Entry 8V4Y (electron microscopy, 2.80 A resolution); this record covers chains J and W of the 11 polymer chains in the assembly.

[Chain J]
Molecule: Widom 601 DNA (147-mer) with 60 base pairs flanking DNA (forward strand)
Sequence (207 nucleotides; row label = number of the first residue in the row):
     1 CTGGAGAATC CCGGTGCCGA GGCCGCTCAA TTGGTCGTAG ACAGCTCTAG CACCGCTTAA
    61 ACGCACGTAC GCGCTGTCCC CCGCGTTTTA ACCGCCAAGG GGATTACTCC CTAGTCTCCA
   121 GGCACGTGTC AGATATATAC ATCCTGTGCA TGTATTGAAC AGCGACCTTG CCGGTGCCAG
   181 TCGGATAGTG TTCCGAGCTC CCACTCT
Unresolved in the structure: 148-207

[Chain W]
Molecule: SWI/SNF-related matrix-associated actin-dependent regulator of chromatin subfamily A member 5
Organism: Homo sapiens
Notes: EC 3.6.4.-
Reference sequence: O60264 (SMCA5_HUMAN); residue numbers follow UniProt; this construct covers 1-1052
Amino-acid sequence (1052 residues; row label = number of the first residue in the row):
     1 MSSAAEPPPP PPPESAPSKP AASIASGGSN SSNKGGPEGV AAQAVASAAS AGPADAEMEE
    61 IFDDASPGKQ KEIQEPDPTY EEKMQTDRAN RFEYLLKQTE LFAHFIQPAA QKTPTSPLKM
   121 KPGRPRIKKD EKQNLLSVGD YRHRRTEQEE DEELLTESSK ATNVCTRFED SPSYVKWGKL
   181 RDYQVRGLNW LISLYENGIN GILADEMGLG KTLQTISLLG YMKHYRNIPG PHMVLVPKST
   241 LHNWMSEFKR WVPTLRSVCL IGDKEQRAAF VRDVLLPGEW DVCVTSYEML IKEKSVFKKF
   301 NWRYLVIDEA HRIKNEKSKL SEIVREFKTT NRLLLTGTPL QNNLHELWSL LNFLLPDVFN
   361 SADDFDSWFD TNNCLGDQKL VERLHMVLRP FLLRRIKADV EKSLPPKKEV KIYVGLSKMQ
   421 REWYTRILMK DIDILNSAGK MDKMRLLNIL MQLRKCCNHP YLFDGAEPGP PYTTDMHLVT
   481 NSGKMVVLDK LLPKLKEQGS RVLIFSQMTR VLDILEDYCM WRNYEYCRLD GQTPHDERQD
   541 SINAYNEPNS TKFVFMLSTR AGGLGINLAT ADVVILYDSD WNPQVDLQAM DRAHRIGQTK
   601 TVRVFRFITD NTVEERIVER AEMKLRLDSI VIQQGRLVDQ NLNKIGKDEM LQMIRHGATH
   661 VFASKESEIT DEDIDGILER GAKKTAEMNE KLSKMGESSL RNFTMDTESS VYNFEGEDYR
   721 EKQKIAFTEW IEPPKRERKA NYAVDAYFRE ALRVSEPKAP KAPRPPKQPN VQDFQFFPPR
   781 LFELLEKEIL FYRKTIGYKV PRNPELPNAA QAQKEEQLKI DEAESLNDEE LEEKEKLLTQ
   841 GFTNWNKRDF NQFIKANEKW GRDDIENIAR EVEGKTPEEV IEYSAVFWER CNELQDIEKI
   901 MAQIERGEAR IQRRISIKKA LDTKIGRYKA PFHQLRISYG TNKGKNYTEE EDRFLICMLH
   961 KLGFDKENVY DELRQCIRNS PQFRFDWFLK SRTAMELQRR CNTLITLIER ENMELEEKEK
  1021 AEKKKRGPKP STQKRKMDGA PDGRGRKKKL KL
Unresolved in the structure: 1-173, 370-381, 635-1052
UniProt features mapped onto this chain:
  - motif: Asp-308 to His-311 (DEAH box)
  - binding site (ATP): Asp-205 to Thr-212
  - modified residue: Ser-2 (N-acetylserine), Ser-66 (Phosphoserine), Thr-113 (Phosphothreonine), Ser-116 (Phosphoserine), Ser-137 (Phosphoserine), Ser-171 (Phosphoserine), Lys-440 (N6-acetyllysine), Ser-755 (Phosphoserine), Ser-825 (Phosphoserine)
  - cross-link (Glycyl lysine isopeptide (Lys-Gly)): Lys-83 (interchain with G-Cter in SUMO2), Lys-644 (interchain with G-Cter in SUMO2), Lys-647 (interchain with G-Cter in SUMO2), Lys-694 (interchain with G-Cter in SUMO2), Lys-722 (interchain with G-Cter in SUMO2), Lys-735 (interchain with G-Cter in SUMO2), Lys-966 (interchain with G-Cter in SUMO2)
  - mutagenesis: Lys-211 (K211R: Abolishes ATP hydrolysis. Binds to chromatin itself, but abolishes the chromatin binding of the cohesin complex component RAD21)
Residues lining bound ligands:
  - ADP (adenosine-5'-diphosphate): Lys-179, Leu-180, Arg-181, Gln-184, Met-207, Gly-208, Leu-209, Gly-210, Lys-211, Thr-212, Leu-213, Glu-247, Arg-250, Trp-251, Asn-567, Arg-595, Ile-596
  - beryllium trifluoride (BEF): Met-207, Gly-208, Lys-211, Glu-309, Gly-565, Arg-592, Arg-595

[Interface between chain J and chain W]
Contacting residue pairs - 24 pairs, chain J then chain W:
  DC51(J) / Leu-447(W)  sugar contact
  DA52(J) / Asn-448(W)  sugar contact
  DC53(J) / Met-451(W)  sugar contact
  DC53(J) / Lys-455(W)  salt bridge to the phosphate
  DC54(J) / Gln-507(W)  sugar contact
  DC54(J) / Met-508(W)  phosphate contact
  DC54(J) / Thr-509(W)  hydrogen bond to the phosphate
  DC54(J) / Arg-560(W)  hydrogen bond to the sugar
  DG55(J) / Thr-509(W)  phosphate contact
  DG55(J) / Asp-530(W)  phosphate contact
  DG55(J) / Gly-531(W)  phosphate contact
  DG55(J) / Ser-558(W)  hydrogen bond to the phosphate
  DG55(J) / Arg-560(W)  sugar contact
  DC56(J) / Glu-288(W)  phosphate contact
  DC56(J) / Gly-531(W)  phosphate contact
  DC56(J) / Gln-532(W)  base contact
  DC56(J) / Arg-538(W)  salt bridge to the phosphate
  DT57(J) / Lys-238(W)  salt bridge to the phosphate
  DT57(J) / Met-289(W)  phosphate contact
  DT57(J) / Lys-292(W)  phosphate contact
  DT58(J) / Asp-263(W)  phosphate contact
  DT58(J) / Lys-264(W)  phosphate contact
  DT58(J) / Arg-267(W)  salt bridge to the phosphate
  DA59(J) / Lys-264(W)  salt bridge to the phosphate
Other interface residues (no listed pair), chain W (24 interface residues in all): Gly-262, Arg-445, Arg-510, Ala-561

[Summary]
9 residues of chain J and 24 residues of chain W are in contact; the contacts include 3 hydrogen bonds and 5
salt bridges. Polar contacts include DC54(J)/Arg-560(W), DC54(J)/Thr-509(W) and DG55(J)/Ser-558(W). Chain W
binds ADP and beryllium trifluoride.
Here chain J is Widom 601 DNA (147-mer) with 60 base pairs flanking DNA (forward strand) and chain W is
SWI/SNF-related matrix-associated actin-dependent regulator of chromatin subfamily A member 5 (Homo sapiens).
Entry 8V4Y (Cryo-EM structure of singly-bound SNF2h-nucleosome complex with SNF2h at inactive SHL2
(conformation 1)) was determined by electron microscopy, deposited together with 8V6V and 8V7L.
